7KHH - chains A and B of the 4 polymer chains in the assembly; structure by X-ray diffraction, 2.28 A resolution.

# Chain A
Molecule: Elongin-B
Organism: Homo sapiens
UniProtKB: Q15370 (ELOB_HUMAN); numbering as in UniProt (aligned over 1-118)
Sequence (118 residues; numbered 1 to 118; the number before each row is that of its first residue):
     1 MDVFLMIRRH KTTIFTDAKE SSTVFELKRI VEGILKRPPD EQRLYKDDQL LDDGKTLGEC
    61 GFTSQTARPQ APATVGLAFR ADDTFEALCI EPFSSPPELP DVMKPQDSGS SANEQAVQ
Disordered / not traced: 106-118
Modified residues: Cys89 (S-oxy cysteine; CSX)

# Chain B
Molecule: Elongin-C
Organism: Homo sapiens
UniProtKB: Q15369 (ELOC_HUMAN); numbering as in UniProt (aligned over 17-112)
Sequence (96 residues; each row starts with the number of its first residue):
    17 MYVKLISSDG HEFIVKREHA LTSGTIKAML SGPGQFAENE TNEVNFREIP SHVLSKVCMY
    77 FTYKVRYTNS STEIPEFPIA PEIALELLMA ANFLDC
Disordered / not traced: 50-55

# Interface between chain A and chain B
Residue-residue contacts (57):
  Phe4(A) - Thr78(B)
  Met6(A) - Met75(B)  hydrophobic
  Arg8(A) - His27(B)
  Lys11(A) - Asp25(B)  hydrogen bond (side chain-backbone)
  Lys11(A) - Gly26(B)
  Lys11(A) - His27(B)
  Lys11(A) - Glu28(B)  hydrogen bond (backbone-backbone)
  Thr12(A) - Glu28(B)  hydrogen bond
  Thr13(A) - Glu28(B)  hydrogen bond (backbone-backbone)
  Thr13(A) - Phe29(B)
  Thr13(A) - Ile30(B)  hydrogen bond (backbone-backbone)
  Ile14(A) - Ile30(B)
  Phe15(A) - Phe29(B)  hydrophobic
  Phe15(A) - Ile30(B)  hydrogen bond (backbone-backbone)
  Phe15(A) - Val31(B)  hydrophobic
  Phe15(A) - Ser71(B)
  Phe15(A) - Cys74(B)  hydrophobic
  Phe15(A) - Met75(B)  hydrophobic
  Thr16(A) - Tyr18(B)  hydrogen bond
  Asp17(A) - Lys32(B)  salt bridge
  Ile30(A) - Tyr18(B)
  Ile34(A) - Tyr18(B)  hydrophobic
  Ile34(A) - Ile30(B)  hydrophobic
  Leu35(A) - Ile30(B)  hydrophobic
  Arg68(A) - Tyr83(B)  hydrogen bond
  Pro69(A) - Met75(B)
  Pro69(A) - Thr78(B)
  Pro69(A) - Tyr79(B)
  Pro69(A) - Arg82(B)
  Pro69(A) - Tyr83(B)  hydrophobic
  Gln70(A) - Met75(B)
  Gln70(A) - Tyr79(B)
  Gln70(A) - Tyr83(B)
  Gln70(A) - Pro91(B)
  Gln70(A) - Phe93(B)
  Gln70(A) - Pro94(B)
  Pro72(A) - Met75(B)
  Glu91(A) - His27(B)
  Pro92(A) - His27(B)  hydrogen bond (backbone-side chain)
  Phe93(A) - His27(B)
  Phe93(A) - Phe29(B)  hydrophobic
  Phe93(A) - Ser67(B)
  Phe93(A) - His68(B)
  Phe93(A) - Ser71(B)
  Ser94(A) - Pro66(B)
  Ser94(A) - Ser67(B)  hydrogen bond (backbone-side chain)
  Ser94(A) - His68(B)  hydrogen bond
  Ser95(A) - His68(B)
  Pro96(A) - His68(B)
  Pro96(A) - Glu98(B)
  Pro96(A) - Glu102(B)
  Pro97(A) - Glu102(B)
  Leu99(A) - Pro97(B)
  Leu99(A) - Glu98(B)
  Met103(A) - Pro97(B)
  Met103(A) - Ala100(B)  hydrophobic
  Met103(A) - Leu101(B)  hydrophobic
Also at the interface, not in a pair above, chain A (28 interface residues in all): His10, Pro100
Also at the interface, not in a pair above, chain B (29 interface residues in all): Glu92, Ile99

# Overview
28 residues of chain A face 29 of chain B across their interface, with 11 hydrogen bonds and 1 salt bridge.
Polar pairs include Asp17(A)-Lys32(B), Lys11(A)-Asp25(B) and Thr12(A)-Glu28(B).
Chain A is Elongin-B and chain B is Elongin-C, both from Homo sapiens; the structure, Ternary complex of
VHL/BRD4-BD1/Compound9
(4-(3,5-difluoropyridin-2-yl)-N-(11-(((S)-1-((2S,4R)-4-hydroxy-2-((4-(4-methylthiazol-5-yl)benzyl)carbamoyl)pyrrolidin-1-yl)-3,3-dimethyl-1-oxobutan-2-yl)amino)-11-oxoundecyl)-10-methyl-7-((methylsulfonyl)methyl)-11-oxo-3,4,10,11-tetrahydro-1H-1,4,10-triazadibenzo[cd,f]azulene-6-carboxamide),
was determined by X-ray diffraction, deposited together with 7KHL.
